PDB entry 5CA0 | X-ray diffraction, 2.50 A resolution | chains A and F of the 6 polymer chains in the assembly

# Chain A
Name: Tubulin alpha-1B chain
Source organism: Sus scrofa
Reference sequence: Q2XVP4 (TBA1B_PIG); numbering as in UniProt (aligned over 1-451)
Amino-acid sequence (451 residues; each row starts with the number of its first residue):
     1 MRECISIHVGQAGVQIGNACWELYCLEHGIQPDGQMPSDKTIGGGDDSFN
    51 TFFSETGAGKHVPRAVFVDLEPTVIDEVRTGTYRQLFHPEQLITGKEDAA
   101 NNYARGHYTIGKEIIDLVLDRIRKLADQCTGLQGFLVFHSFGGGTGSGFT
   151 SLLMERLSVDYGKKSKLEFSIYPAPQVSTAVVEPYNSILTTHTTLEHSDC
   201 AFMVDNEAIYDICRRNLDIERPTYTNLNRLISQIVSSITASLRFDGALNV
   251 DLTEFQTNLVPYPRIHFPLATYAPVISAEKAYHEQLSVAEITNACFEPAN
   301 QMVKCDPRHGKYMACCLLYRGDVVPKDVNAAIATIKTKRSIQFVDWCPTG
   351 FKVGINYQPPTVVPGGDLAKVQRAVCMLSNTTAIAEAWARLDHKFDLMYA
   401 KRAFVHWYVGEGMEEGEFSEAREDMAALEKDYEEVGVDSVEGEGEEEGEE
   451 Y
Not modelled in the structure: 438-451
Ion coordination: Ca2+: D39, T41, G44, E55
Residues lining bound ligands: GTP (guanosine-5'-triphosphate): G10, Q11, A12, Q15, I16, D69, D98, A99, A100, N101, S140, G142, G143, G144, T145, G146, I171, V177, S178, E183, N206, Y224, L227, N228, I231
Swiss-Prot annotation at these positions:
  - motif: M1 to C4 (MREC motif)
  - active site: E254
  - binding site (GTP): G10, Q11, A12, Q15, E71, A99, S140, G143, G144, T145, G146, T179, E183, N206, Y224, N228, L252
  - binding site (Mg(2+)): E71
  - site: Y451 (Involved in polymerization)
  - modified residue: K40 (N6,N6,N6-trimethyllysine), S48 (Phosphoserine), S232 (Phosphoserine), Y282 (3'-nitrotyrosine), R339 (Omega-N-methylarginine), S439 (Phosphoserine), E443 (5-glutamyl polyglutamate), E445 (5-glutamyl polyglutamate), Y451 (3'-nitrotyrosine)
  - cross-link (Glycyl lysine isopeptide (Lys-Gly)): K326 (interchain with G-Cter in ubiquitin), K370 (interchain with G-Cter in ubiquitin)

# Chain F
Name: Uncharacterized protein
Source organism: Gallus gallus
Reference sequence: E1BQ43 (E1BQ43_CHICK); residue numbers follow UniProt; this construct covers 1-378
Amino-acid sequence (384 residues; row label = number of the first residue in the row):
     1 MYTFVVRDENSSVYAEVSRLLLATGQWKRLRKDNPRFNLMLGERNRLPFG
    51 RLGHEPGLVQLVNYYRGADKLCRKASLVKLIKTSPELSESCTWFPESYVI
   101 YPTNLKTPVAPAQNGIRHLINNTRTDEREVFLAAYNRRREGREGNVWIAK
   151 SSAGAKGEGILISSEASELLDFIDEQGQVHVIQKYLEKPLLLEPGHRKFD
   201 IRSWVLVDHLYNIYLYREGVLRTSSEPYNSANFQDKTCHLTNHCIQKEYS
   251 KNYGRYEEGNEMFFEEFNQYLMDALNTTLENSILLQIKHIIRSCLMCIEP
   301 AISTKHLHYQSFQLFGFDFMVDEELKVWLIEVNGAPACAQKLYAELCQGI
   351 VDVAISSVFPLADTGQKTSQPTSIFIKLHHHHHH
Not modelled in the structure: 104-125, 150-160, 248-251, 363-371, 381-384
Differences from the reference sequence: expression tag (379-384)
Residues lining bound ligands: AMP-PCP (ACP; phosphomethylphosphonic acid adenylate ester): K74, P95, I148, Q183, K184, Y185, L186, K198, D200, R202, R222, H239, L240, T241, N242, D318, I330, E331, N333

# Interface between chain A and chain F
Pairs across the interface - 25 pairs, chain A then chain F:
  Q176(A) with P56(F)
  E207(A) with H54(F), salt bridge
  E297(A) with H306(F)
  P298(A) with L307(F), hydrophobic
  K304(A) with H54(F); H308(F)
  C305(A) with H308(F)
  D306(A) with R66(F); L307(F)
  R308(A) with P300(F); A301(F); I302(F); S303(F), hydrogen bond (side chain-backbone); L307(F)
  H309(A) with R66(F), hydrogen bond (side chain-backbone); G67(F); A301(F), hydrogen bond (side chain-backbone)
  K338(A) with P300(F)
  S340(A) with A301(F)
  E386(A) with G50(F); R66(F), salt bridge
  R390(A) with G50(F); H54(F)
  H393(A) with R51(F)
  E433(A) with R46(F), salt bridge
Interface residues without a listed pair, chain A (16 interface residues in all): A299
Interface residues without a listed pair, chain F (15 interface residues in all): G53

# Summary
16 residues of chain A face 15 of chain F across their interface; the contacts include 3 hydrogen bonds and 3
salt bridges. Polar pairs include E207(A)-H54(F), E386(A)-R66(F) and E433(A)-R46(F). Bound to chain A: GTP.
Bound to chain F: AMP-PCP.
Chain A is Tubulin alpha-1B chain (Sus scrofa) and chain F is Uncharacterized protein (Gallus gallus); the
structure, Crystal structure of T2R-TTL-Lexibulin complex, was determined by X-ray diffraction, deposited
together with 5C8Y, 5CA1 and 5CB4.
